PDB entry 9ARW | electron microscopy, 3.80 A resolution | chains D and G of the 8 polymer chains in the assembly

Chain D:
Protein: Type III-B CRISPR module RAMP protein Cmr4
Organism: Dissulfurispira thermophila
UniProt: A0A7G1H376 (A0A7G1H376_9BACT); residue numbers follow UniProt; this construct covers 1-315
Amino-acid sequence (315 residues; row label = number of the first residue in the row):
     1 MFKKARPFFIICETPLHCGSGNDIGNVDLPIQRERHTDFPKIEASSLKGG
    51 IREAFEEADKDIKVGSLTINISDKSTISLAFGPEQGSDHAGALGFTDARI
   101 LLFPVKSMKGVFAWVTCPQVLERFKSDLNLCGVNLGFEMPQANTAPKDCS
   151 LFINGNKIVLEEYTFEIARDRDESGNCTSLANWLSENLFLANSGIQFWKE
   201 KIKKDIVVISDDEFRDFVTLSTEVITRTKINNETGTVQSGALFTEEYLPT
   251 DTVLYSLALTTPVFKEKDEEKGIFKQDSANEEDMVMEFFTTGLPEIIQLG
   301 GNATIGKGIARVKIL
Unresolved in the structure: 85-90, 229-241

Chain G:
Protein: CRISPR type III-B/RAMP module-associated protein Cmr5
Organism: Dissulfurispira thermophila
UniProt: A0A7G1H353 (A0A7G1H353_9BACT); residue numbers follow UniProt; this construct covers 1-140
Amino-acid sequence (140 residues; row label = number of the first residue in the row):
     1 MTDNNLTIQKSIERQRAAFAYKCAEAGKSITKSKEYKAYVKNIPMLIKTN
    51 GIGATFAFVKAKSEADVDKSGYAYKLIYEQTTEWLKQEPKGLIYEKLNNT
   101 DMVKALVELDSDKYRAVTNEVLALFVWLKRFAEGLIEGEK
Unresolved in the structure: 1-8, 50-53, 137-140

Chain D / chain G interface:
Contacting residue pairs (7; chain D residue first):
  Asn154(D) - Lys90(G)
  Val159(D) - Ile12(G)  hydrophobic
  Glu162(D) - Ser11(G)
  Glu162(D) - Ile12(G)  hydrogen bond (backbone-backbone)
  Glu162(D) - Glu13(G)
  Thr164(D) - Lys10(G)  hydrogen bond (side chain-backbone)
  Thr164(D) - Ile12(G)
Other interface residues (no listed pair), chain D (5 interface residues in all): Tyr163

In short:
The chain D/chain G interface involves 5 residues from each chain, with 2 hydrogen bonds. Polar pairs include
Thr164(D)-Lys10(G) and Glu162(D)-Ile12(G).
Here chain D is Type III-B CRISPR module RAMP protein Cmr4 and chain G is CRISPR type III-B/RAMP
module-associated protein Cmr5, both from Dissulfurispira thermophila. Entry 9ARW (Structure of the guideless
DtCmr Type III CRISPR complex) was determined by electron microscopy.
